Entry 3UT5 (X-ray diffraction, 2.73 A resolution); this record covers chains A and E of the 6 polymer chains in the assembly.

[Chain A]
Name: Tubulin alpha chain
Source organism: Ovis aries
UniProt: D0VWZ0 (D0VWZ0_SHEEP); numbering as in UniProt (aligned over 1-451)
Chain sequence (451 residues; numbered 1 to 451; the number before each row is that of its first residue):
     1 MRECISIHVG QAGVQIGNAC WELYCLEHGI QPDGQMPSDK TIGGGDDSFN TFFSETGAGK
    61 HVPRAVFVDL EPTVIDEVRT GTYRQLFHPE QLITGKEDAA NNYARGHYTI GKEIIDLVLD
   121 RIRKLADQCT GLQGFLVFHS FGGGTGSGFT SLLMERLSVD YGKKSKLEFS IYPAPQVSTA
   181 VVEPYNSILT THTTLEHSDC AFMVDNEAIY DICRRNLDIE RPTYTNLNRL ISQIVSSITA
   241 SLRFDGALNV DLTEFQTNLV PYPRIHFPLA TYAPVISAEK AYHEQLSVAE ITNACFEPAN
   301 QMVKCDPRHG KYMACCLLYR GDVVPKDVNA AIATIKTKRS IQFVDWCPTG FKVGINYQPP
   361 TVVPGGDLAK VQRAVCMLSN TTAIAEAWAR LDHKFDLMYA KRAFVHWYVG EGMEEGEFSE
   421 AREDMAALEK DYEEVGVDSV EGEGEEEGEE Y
Not modelled in the structure: 39-45, 441-451
Small-molecule neighbours:
  - GTP (guanosine-5'-triphosphate): G10, Q11, A12, Q15, I16, D69, D98, A99, A100, N101, S140, G142, G143, G144, T145, G146, I171, P173, V177, S178, T179, E183, N206, Y224, L227, N228, I231
  - colchicine (LOC; N-[(7S)-1,2,3,10-tetramethoxy-9-oxo-6,7-dihydro-5H-benzo[d]heptalen-7-yl]ethanamide): N101, S178, T179, A180, V181

[Chain E]
Name: Stathmin-4
Source organism: Rattus norvegicus
UniProt: P63043 (STMN4_RAT); residues 5-145 here correspond to UniProt positions 49-189 (UniProt number = residue number + 44)
Chain sequence (142 residues; each row starts with the number of its first residue):
     4 ADMEVIELNK ATSGQSWEVI LKPPSFDGVP EFNASLPRRR DPSLEEIQKK LEAAEERRKY
    64 QEAELLKHLA EKREHEREVI QKAIEENNNF IKMAKEKLAQ KMESNKENRE AHLAAMLERL
   124 QEKDKHAEEV RKNKELKEEA SR
Not modelled in the structure: 35-40, 142-145
Differences from the reference sequence: expression tag (4); engineered mutation A14 (Cys58 in P63043), W20 (Phe64 in P63043)
Curated features (UniProtKB/Swiss-Prot):
  - modified residue: S46 (Phosphoserine)

[Chain A / chain E interface]
Contacting residue pairs (77):
  D46(A) with S16(E), hydrogen bond
  Y108(A) with L54(E), hydrophobic; A57(E), hydrophobic
  T109(A) with R61(E)
  K112(A) with L54(E), hydrogen bond (side chain-backbone); E55(E), salt bridge; E58(E), salt bridge
  E155(A) with K53(E), salt bridge
  R156(A) with Q51(E)
  V159(A) with L47(E), hydrophobic; I50(E), hydrophobic
  F244(A) with S16(E)
  D245(A) with A14(E); T15(E), hydrogen bond (side chain-backbone); S16(E), hydrogen bond (backbone-backbone); G17(E)
  G246(A) with A14(E); S16(E)
  A247(A) with N12(E); Q18(E); S19(E), hydrogen bond (backbone-side chain)
  L248(A) with S19(E)
  P261(A) with E34(E)
  Y262(A) with E34(E)
  P325(A) with Q18(E); W20(E), hydrophobic
  V328(A) with W20(E), hydrophobic
  N329(A) with M6(E); V8(E); W20(E), hydrogen bond; V22(E)
  I332(A) with M6(E), hydrophobic; V22(E), hydrophobic; L24(E), hydrophobic
  A333(A) with M6(E)
  K336(A) with L24(E)
  D345(A) with P27(E); S28(E), hydrogen bond (backbone-backbone); F29(E), hydrogen bond (backbone-backbone)
  W346(A) with P27(E); F29(E); E34(E)
  C347(A) with P27(E)
  P348(A) with K25(E); P27(E), hydrophobic
  T349(A) with I23(E); L24(E), hydrogen bond (backbone-backbone); K25(E), hydrogen bond (backbone-backbone)
  G350(A) with V22(E)
  F351(A) with E21(E); V22(E), hydrogen bond (backbone-backbone); L24(E), hydrophobic
  K352(A) with W20(E); E21(E), salt bridge
  V353(A) with S19(E); W20(E), hydrogen bond (backbone-backbone)
  G354(A) with Q18(E)
  I355(A) with G17(E); Q18(E), hydrogen bond (backbone-backbone); W20(E), hydrophobic
  N356(A) with S16(E), hydrogen bond (side chain-backbone)
  Y357(A) with T15(E); S16(E); G17(E); Q18(E)
  Q358(A) with S16(E)
  V409(A) with Q64(E), hydrogen bond (backbone-side chain)
  G410(A) with R61(E); Q64(E)
  E411(A) with R61(E)
  G412(A) with A57(E); R60(E), hydrogen bond (backbone-side chain); R61(E)
  E414(A) with R60(E), salt bridge
  S439(A) with F29(E)
  V440(A) with F29(E), hydrophobic; P33(E)
Other interface residues (no listed pair), chain A (46 interface residues in all): H107, L152, S158, H197, M413
Other interface residues (no listed pair), chain E (36 interface residues in all): L11, K13, P26, P45, S46

[In short]
Chain A and chain E form an interface of 46 and 36 residues respectively; the contacts include 16 hydrogen
bonds and 5 salt bridges. Polar pairs include K112(A)-E55(E), K112(A)-E58(E) and E155(A)-K53(E). Bound to
chain A: GTP and colchicine.
Chain A is Tubulin alpha chain (Ovis aries) and chain E is Stathmin-4 (Rattus norvegicus); the structure,
Tubulin-Colchicine-Ustiloxin: Stathmin-like domain complex, was determined by X-ray diffraction together with
4EB6 from the same study.
